PDB entry 3QJT | X-ray diffraction, 2.95 A resolution | chains A and C of the 3 polymer chains in the assembly

Chain A:
Protein: Cytochrome c oxidase subunit 1
Organism: Thermus thermophilus
Notes: EC 1.9.3.1
UniProtKB: Q5SJ79 (COX1_THET8); residues 2-562 here = UniProt positions 2-562
Chain sequence (568 residues; each row starts with the number of its first residue; numbers below 1 keep their minus sign (Met-5 is residue -5)):
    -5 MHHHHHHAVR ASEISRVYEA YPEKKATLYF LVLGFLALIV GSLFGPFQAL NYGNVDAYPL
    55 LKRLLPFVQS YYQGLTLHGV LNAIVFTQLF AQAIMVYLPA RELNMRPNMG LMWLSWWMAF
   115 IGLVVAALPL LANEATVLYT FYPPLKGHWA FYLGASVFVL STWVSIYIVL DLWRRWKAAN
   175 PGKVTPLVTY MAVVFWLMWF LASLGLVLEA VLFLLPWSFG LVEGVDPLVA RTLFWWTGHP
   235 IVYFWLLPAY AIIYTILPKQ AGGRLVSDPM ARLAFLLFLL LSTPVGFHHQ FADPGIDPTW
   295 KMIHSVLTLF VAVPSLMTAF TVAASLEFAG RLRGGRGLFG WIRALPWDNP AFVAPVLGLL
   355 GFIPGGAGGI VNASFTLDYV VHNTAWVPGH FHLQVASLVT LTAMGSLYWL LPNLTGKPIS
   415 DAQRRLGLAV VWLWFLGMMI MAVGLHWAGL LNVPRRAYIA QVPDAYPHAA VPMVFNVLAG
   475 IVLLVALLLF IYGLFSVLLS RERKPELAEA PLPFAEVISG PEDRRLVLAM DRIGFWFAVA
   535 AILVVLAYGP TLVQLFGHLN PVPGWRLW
Unresolved in the structure: -5 to 5
Sequence notes: expression tag (-5 to 1); conflict Arg258 (Lys in Q5SJ79)
Bound ions: heme Fe: His72, His386; Cu+: His233, His282, His283 (together with carbon monoxide); heme-as Fe: His384 (together with carbon monoxide)
Small-molecule neighbours:
  - carbon monoxide (CMO): His233, Val236, His282, His283, His384
  - heme-as (HAS): Tyr133, Trp229, Val236, Tyr237, Trp239, Leu240, Tyr244, His282, His283, Thr302, Val305, Ala306, Ser309, Leu310, Thr312, Ala313, Val316, Ala317, Leu320, Trp335, Ile336, Val350, Leu353, Leu354, Phe356, Ile357, Gly360, Gly363, Ile364, Asn366, Ala367, Asp372, His376, Asn377, Val381, His384, Phe385, Gln388, Val389, Val393, Arg449
  - heme (HEM): Leu32, Ser36, Gly39, Pro40, Gln42, Ala43, Tyr46, Tyr65, Leu69, His72, Asn76, Ala77, Leu132, Tyr133, Pro382, Phe385, His386, Val389, Ala390, Thr394, Trp428, Met432, Met435, Leu439, Arg449, Arg450, Ala451, Leu477
Swiss-Prot annotation at these positions:
  - binding site (Fe(II)-heme a): His72, His386
  - binding site (Cu cation): His233, Tyr237, His282, His283
  - binding site (heme a3): His384
  - cross-link: His233 to Tyr237 (1'-histidyl-3'-tyrosine (His-Tyr))

Chain C:
Protein: Cytochrome c oxidase polypeptide 2A
Organism: Thermus thermophilus
Notes: EC 1.9.3.1
UniProtKB: P82543 (COXA_THET8); residues 1-34 here = UniProt positions 1-34
Chain sequence (34 residues; each row starts with the number of its first residue):
     1 MEEKPKGALA VILVLTLTIL VFWLGVYAVF FARG
Unresolved in the structure: 1
Small-molecule neighbours: heme-as (HAS): Val11, Leu15, Ile19
Swiss-Prot annotation at these positions:
  - modified residue: Met1 (N-formylmethionine)

How chain A and chain C interact:
Residue-residue contacts - 31 pairs, chain A then chain C:
  Leu310(A) with Leu15(C), hydrophobic
  Ala313(A) with Leu15(C), hydrophobic
  Ala317(A) with Val11(C), hydrophobic
  Ala318(A) with Ala8(C)
  Glu321(A) with Pro5(C); Lys6(C); Gly7(C), hydrogen bond (side chain-backbone); Ala8(C), hydrogen bond (side chain-backbone)
  Arg325(A) with Glu2(C), salt bridge; Lys4(C), hydrogen bond (side chain-backbone)
  Leu332(A) with Lys6(C)
  Phe333(A) with Ala10(C), hydrophobic
  Trp335(A) with Gly7(C)
  Ile357(A) with Leu15(C), hydrophobic
  Ala361(A) with Thr18(C); Ile19(C), hydrophobic; Phe22(C), hydrophobic
  Ile364(A) with Ile19(C), hydrophobic
  Val365(A) with Phe22(C); Trp23(C); Val26(C), hydrophobic
  Ser368(A) with Trp23(C), hydrogen bond
  Thr370(A) with Phe30(C)
  Leu371(A) with Trp23(C); Tyr27(C); Phe30(C), hydrophobic
  Val374(A) with Val29(C), hydrophobic; Phe30(C), hydrophobic; Arg33(C), hydrogen bond (backbone-side chain)
  Leu444(A) with Arg33(C), hydrogen bond (backbone-side chain)
  Asn446(A) with Arg33(C)
Interface residues without a listed pair, chain A (25 interface residues in all): Phe314, Pro358, Gly362, Tyr373, Trp380, His440
Interface residues without a listed pair, chain C (20 interface residues in all): Leu9, Ile12

Summary:
The interface between chain A and chain C involves 25 residues on one side and 20 on the other; the contacts
include 6 hydrogen bonds and 1 salt bridge. Among the polar pairs are Arg325(A)-Glu2(C), Glu321(A)-Gly7(C) and
Glu321(A)-Ala8(C).
Here chain A is Cytochrome c oxidase subunit 1 and chain C is Cytochrome c oxidase polypeptide 2A, both from
Thermus thermophilus. Entry 3QJT (The structure of and photolytic induced changes of carbon monoxide binding
to the cytochrome ba3-oxidase from ...) was determined by X-ray diffraction (same publication as 3QJQ, 3QJR,
3QJS, 3QJU and 3QJV).
